PDB entry 5CKQ | X-ray diffraction, 3.70 A resolution | chain A

[Chain A]
Name: Mannan-binding lectin serine protease 1
Source organism: Rattus norvegicus
Notes: EC 3.4.21.-
UniProt: Q8CHN8 (MASP1_RAT); aligned to UniProt positions 25-300 over residues 2-277 (the alignment contains insertions or deletions, so no single offset holds)
Amino-acid sequence (276 residues; row label = number of the first residue in the row):
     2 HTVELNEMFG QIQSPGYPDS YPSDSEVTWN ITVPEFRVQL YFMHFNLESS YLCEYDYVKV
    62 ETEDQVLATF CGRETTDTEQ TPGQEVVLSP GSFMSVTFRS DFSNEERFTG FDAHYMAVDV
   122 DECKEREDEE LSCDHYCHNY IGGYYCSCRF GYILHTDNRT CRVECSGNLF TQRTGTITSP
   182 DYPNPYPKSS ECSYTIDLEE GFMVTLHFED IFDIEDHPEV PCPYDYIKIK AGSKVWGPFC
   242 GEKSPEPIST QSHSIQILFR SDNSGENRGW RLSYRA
Cystine bridges: Cys54-Cys72, Cys124-Cys138, Cys134-Cys147, Cys149-Cys162, Cys166-Cys193, Cys223-Cys241
Covalent attachments: N-acetylglucosamine (NAG) linked to Asn31, Asn159
Construct notes: conflict His208 (Gln232 in Q8CHN8)
Metal / ion sites: Ca2+ site 1: Glu49, Asp57, Asp102, Ser104, Asn105; Ca2+ site 2: Asp120, Val121, Glu123, Asn140, Tyr141, Gly144; Na+: Ser180, Pro181, Asn185, Arg269; Ca2+ site 3: Tyr187, Glu216, Asp226, Asp263, Ser265
Swiss-Prot annotation at these positions:
  - glycosylation: Asn31 (N-linked (GlcNAc...) asparagine)
What the authors report for this chain:
  - Ca2+ coordination: Glu49, Asp57, Asp102, Ser104, Asn105, Glu216, Asp226, Asp263, Ser265

[Summary]
Covalently linked N-acetylglucosamine: at Asn31 and Asn159. Glu49, Asp57, Asp102, Ser104 and Asn105 form the
Ca2+ site 1. The Ca2+ site 2 is built by Asp120, Val121, Glu123, Asn140, Tyr141 and Gly144. From the paper:
Ca2+ coordination by Glu49, Asp57 and Asp102 among others.
Chain A is Mannan-binding lectin serine protease 1 (Rattus norvegicus); the structure, CUB1-EGF-CUB2 domains
of rat MASP-1, was determined by X-ray diffraction together with 5CIS, 5CKM and 5CKN from the same study.
